2QEX - chains 0 and A of the 31 polymer chains in the assembly; structure by X-ray diffraction, 2.90 A resolution.

[Chain 0]
Molecule: 23S ribosomal RNA
From: Haloarcula marismortui
Sequence (2772 nucleotides; row label = number of the first residue in the row; note: 151 numbers in that range are skipped by the numbering (no residue carries them; nothing is unmodelled there)):
     1 GUUGGCUACU AUGCCAGCUG GUGGAUUGCU CGGCUCAGGC GCUGAUGAAG GACGUGCCAA
    61 GCUGCGAUAA GCCAUGGGGA GCCGCACGGA GGCGAAGAAC CAUGGAUUUC CGAAUGAGAA
   121 UCUCU
   128 AACAAUUGCU UCGCGCAAUG AGGAACCCCG AGAACUGAAA CAUCUCAGUA UCGGGAGGAA
   188 CAGAAAACGC AAUGUGAUGU CGUUAGUAAC CGCGAGUGAA CGCGAUACAG CCCAAACCGA
   248 AGCCCUCACG GGCAAUGUGG UGUCAGGGCU ACCUCUCAUC AGCCGACCGU CUCGACGAAG
   308 UCUCUUGGAA CAGAGCGUGA UACAGGGUGA CAACCCCGUA CUCGAGACCA GUACGACGUG
   368 CGGUAGUGCC AGAGUAGCGG GGGUUGGAUA UCCCUCGCGA AUAACGCAGG CAUCGACUGC
   428 GAAGGCUAAA CACAACCUGA GACCGAUAGU GAACAAGUAG UGUGAACGAA CGCUGCAAAG
   488 UACCCUCAGA AGGGAGGCGA AAUAGAGCAU GAAAUCAGUU GGCGAUCGAG CGACAGGGCA
   548 UACAAGGUCC CUCGACGAAU GACCGACGCG CGAGCGUCCA GUAAGACUCA CGGGAAGCCG
   608 AUGUUCUGUC GUACGUUUUG AAAAACGAGC CAGGGAGUGU GUCUGCAUGG CAAGUCUAAC
   668 CGGAGUAUCC GGGGAGGCAC AGGGAAACCG ACAUGGCCGC AGGGCUU
   716 GCCCGAGGGC CGCCGUCUUC AAGGGCGGGG AGCCAUGUGG ACACGACCCG AAUCCGGACG
   776 AUCUACGCAU GGACAAGAUG AAGCGUGCCG AAAGGCACGU GGAAGUCUGU UAGAGUUGGU
   836 GUCCUACAAU ACCCUCUCGU GAUCUAUGUG UAGGGGUGAA AGGCCCAUCG AGUCCGGCAA
   896 CAGCUGGUUC CAAUCGAAAC AUGUCGAAGC AUGACCUCCG CCGAGGUAGU CUGUGAGGUA
   956 GAGCGACCGA UUGGU
   999 CCUGUCAAAC UCCAAACUUA CAGACGCCGU UUGACGCGGG GAUUCCGGUG CGCGGGGUAA
  1059 GCCUGUGUAC CAGGAGGGGA ACAACCCAGA GAUAGGUUAA GGUCCCCAAG UGUGGAUUAA
  1119 GUGUAAUCCU CUGAAGGUGG UCUCGAGCCC UAGACAGCCG GGAGGUGAGC UUAGAAGCAG
  1179 CUACCCUCUA AGAAAAGCGU AACAGCUUAC CGGCCGAGGU UUGAGGCGCC CAAAAUGAUC
  1239 GGGACUCAAA UCCACCACCG AGACCUGUCC GUACCACUCA UACUGGUAAU CGAGUAGAUU
  1299 GGCGCUCUAA UUGGAUGGAA GUAGGGGUGA AAACUCCUAU GGACCGAUUA GUGACGAAAA
  1359 UCCUGGCCAU AGUAGCAGCG AUAGUCGGGU GAGAACCCCG ACGGCCUAAU GGAUAAGGGU
  1419 UCCUCAGCAC UGCUGAUCAG CUGAGGGUUA GCCGGUCCUA AGUCAUACCG CAACUCGACU
  1479 AUGACGAAAU GGGAAACGGG UUAAUAUUCC CGUGCCACUA UGCAGUGAAA GUUGACGCCC
  1539 UGGGGUCGAU CACGCUGGGC A
  1561 UCGCCCAGUC GAACCGUCCA ACUCCGUGGA AGCCGUAAUG GCAGGAAGCG GACGAACGGC
  1621 GGCAUAGGGA AACGUGAUUC AACCUGGGGC CCAUGAAAAG ACGAGCAUAG UGUCCGUACC
  1681 GAGAACCGAC ACAGGUGUCC AUGGCGGCGA AAGCCAAGGC CUGUCGGGAG CAACCAACGU
  1741 UAGGGAAUUC GGCAAGUUAG UCCCGUACCU UCGGAAGAAG GGAUGCCUGC UCCGGAACGG
  1801 AGCAGGUCGC AGUGACUCGG AAGCUCGGAC UGUCUAGUAA CAACAUAGGU GACCGCAAAU
  1861 CCGCAAGGAC UCGUACGGUC ACUGAAUCCU GCCCAGUGCA GGUAUCUGAA CACCUCGUAC
  1921 AAGAGGACGA AGGACCUGUC AACGGCGGGG G
  1964 UCUUAAGGUA GCGUAGUACC UUGCCGCAUC AGUAGCGGCU UGCAUGAAUG GAUUAACCAG
  2024 AGCUUCACUG UCCCAACGUU GGGCCCGGUG AACUGUACAU UCCAGUGCGG AGUCUGGAGA
  2084 CACCCAGGGG GAAGCGAAGA CCCUAUGGAG CUUUACUGCA GGCUGUCGCU GAG
  2237 GACUCUCACU CCGGGAGGAG GACACCGAUA GCCGGGCAGU UUGACUGGGG CGGUACGCGC
  2297 UCGAAAAGAU AUCGAGCGCG CCCUAUGGCU AUCUCAGCCG GG
  2344 GACCCGGCGA AGAGUGCAAG AGCAAAAGAU AGCUUGACAG UGUUCUUCCC AACGAGGAAC
  2404 GCUGACGCGA AAGCGUGGUC UAGCGAACCA AUUAGCCUGC UUGAUGCGGG CAAUUGAUGA
  2464 CAGAAAAGCU ACCCUAGGGA UAACAGAGUC GUCACUCGCA AGAGCACAUA UCGACCGAGU
  2524 GGCUUGCUAC CUCGAUGUCG GUUCCCUCCA UCCUGCCCGU GCAGAAGCGG GCAAGGGUGA
  2584 GGUUGUUCGC CUAUUAAAGG AGGUCGUGAG CUGGGUUUAG ACCGUCGUGA GACAGGUCGG
  2644 CUGCUAUCUA CUGGGUGUGU A
  2667 GGUGUCUGAC AAGAACGACC GUAUAGUACG AGAGGAACUA CGGUUGGUGG CCACUGGUGU
  2727 ACCGGUUGUU CGAGAGAGCA CGUGCCGGGU AGCCACGCCA CACGGGGUAA GAGCUGAACG
  2787 CAUCUAAGCU CGAAACCCAC UUGGAAAAGA GACACCGCCG AGGUCCCGCG UACAAGACGC
  2847 GGUCGAUAGA CUCGGGGUGU GCGCGUCGAG GUAACGAGAC GUUAAGCCCA CGAGCACUAA
  2907 CAGACCAAAG CCAUCAU
Unresolved in the structure: 1-9, 2915-2923
Modified / non-standard residues: 1MA (6-hydro-1-methyladenosine-5'-monophosphate) at position 628, OMU (o2'-methyluridine 5'-monophosphate) at position 2587, OMG (o2'-methylguanosine-5'-monophosphate) at position 2588, UR3 (3-methyluridine-5'-monophoshate) at position 2619, PSU (pseudouridine-5'-monophosphate) at position 2621

[Chain A]
Molecule: 50S ribosomal protein L2P
From: Haloarcula marismortui
UniProtKB: P20276 (RL2_HALMA); residues 0-239 here correspond to UniProt positions 1-240 (UniProt number = residue number + 1)
Chain sequence (240 residues; each row starts with the number of its first residue; numbering starts at 0):
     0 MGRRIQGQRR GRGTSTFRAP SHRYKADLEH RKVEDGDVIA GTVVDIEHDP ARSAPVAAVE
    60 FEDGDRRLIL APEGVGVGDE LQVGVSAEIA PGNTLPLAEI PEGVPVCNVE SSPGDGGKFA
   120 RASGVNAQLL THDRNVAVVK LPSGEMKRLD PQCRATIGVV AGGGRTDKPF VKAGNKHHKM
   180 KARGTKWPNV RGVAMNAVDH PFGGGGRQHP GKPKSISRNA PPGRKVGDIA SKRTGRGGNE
Unresolved in the structure: 0, 238-239

[How chain 0 and chain A interact]
Contacting residue pairs (249):
  C781(0) / Thr-15(A)  hydrogen bond to the sugar
  G782(0) / Ser-14(A)  hydrogen bond to the sugar
  G782(0) / Thr-15(A)  sugar contact
  C783(0) / Ser-14(A)  sugar contact
  C783(0) / His-21(A)  hydrogen bond to the phosphate
  C783(0) / Arg-22(A)  hydrogen bond to the phosphate
  C783(0) / Lys-180(A)  phosphate contact
  A784(0) / His-21(A)  salt bridge to the phosphate
  A784(0) / Arg-22(A)  salt bridge to the phosphate
  G820(0) / Lys-171(A)  salt bridge to the phosphate
  G820(0) / Ala-172(A)  hydrogen bond to the base
  G820(0) / Gly-173(A)  hydrogen bond to the base
  A857(0) / Ala-172(A)  base contact
  A857(0) / Gly-173(A)  phosphate contact
  A857(0) / His-176(A)  sugar contact
  A857(0) / His-177(A)  salt bridge to the phosphate
  A857(0) / Trp-186(A)  base contact
  U866(0) / Arg-11(A)  hydrogen bond to the sugar
  U866(0) / Thr-13(A)  sugar contact
  A867(0) / Arg-11(A)  salt bridge to the phosphate
  G870(0) / Arg-3(A)  salt bridge to the phosphate
  G871(0) / Arg-2(A)  hydrogen bond to the base
  G871(0) / Arg-3(A)  salt bridge to the phosphate
  G871(0) / Arg-8(A)  salt bridge to the phosphate
  G871(0) / Arg-11(A)  hydrogen bond to the phosphate
  U872(0) / Arg-2(A)  hydrogen bond to the base
  U872(0) / Arg-8(A)  hydrogen bond to the base
  U872(0) / Thr-13(A)  hydrogen bond to the phosphate
  U872(0) / Phe-16(A)  phosphate contact
  G873(0) / Arg-2(A)  base contact
  G873(0) / Arg-8(A)  hydrogen bond to the base
  G873(0) / Thr-15(A)  phosphate contact
  G873(0) / Lys-185(A)  salt bridge to the phosphate
  G873(0) / Asp-198(A)  hydrogen bond to the base
  A874(0) / Lys-185(A)  salt bridge to the phosphate
  A874(0) / Pro-187(A)  sugar contact
  A874(0) / Val-189(A)  sugar contact
  A875(0) / Val-189(A)  sugar contact
  A875(0) / Ala-193(A)  hydrogen bond to the sugar
  A875(0) / Met-194(A)  base contact
  A875(0) / Asp-198(A)  base contact
  G877(0) / Asn-195(A)  hydrogen bond to the sugar
  G877(0) / Val-197(A)  base contact
  G878(0) / Arg-2(A)  hydrogen bond to the base
  C879(0) / Arg-2(A)  base contact
  A886(0) / Gly-1(A)  hydrogen bond to the base
  A886(0) / Arg-2(A)  base contact
  G1460(0) / Arg-17(A)  salt bridge to the phosphate
  C1652(0) / Ser-52(A)  hydrogen bond to the phosphate
  C1652(0) / Arg-164(A)  hydrogen bond to the base
  C1652(0) / Lys-167(A)  salt bridge to the phosphate
  C1652(0) / Phe-169(A)  stacking on the base
  C1652(0) / Lys-178(A)  hydrogen bond to the base
  A1653(0) / His-47(A)  salt bridge to the phosphate
  A1653(0) / Ser-52(A)  hydrogen bond to the phosphate
  A1653(0) / His-177(A)  stacking on the base
  U1654(0) / Lys-24(A)  sugar contact
  U1654(0) / His-47(A)  stacking on the base
  U1654(0) / Pro-49(A)  phosphate contact
  C1844(0) / Val-189(A)  phosphate contact
  C1844(0) / Arg-190(A)  salt bridge to the phosphate
  C1844(0) / Ala-193(A)  sugar contact
  C1844(0) / Gln-207(A)  hydrogen bond to the phosphate
  A1845(0) / Pro-187(A)  phosphate contact
  A1845(0) / Asn-188(A)  phosphate contact
  A1845(0) / Val-189(A)  phosphate contact
  A1845(0) / Arg-190(A)  salt bridge to the phosphate
  U1846(0) / Ala-172(A)  sugar contact
  U1846(0) / Trp-186(A)  sugar contact
  U1846(0) / Pro-187(A)  phosphate contact
  U1846(0) / Asn-188(A)  hydrogen bond to the phosphate
  A1847(0) / Phe-169(A)  phosphate contact
  A1847(0) / Val-170(A)  hydrogen bond to the sugar
  A1847(0) / Lys-175(A)  salt bridge to the phosphate
  A1847(0) / Trp-186(A)  hydrogen bond to the phosphate
  G1848(0) / Pro-168(A)  phosphate contact
  G1848(0) / Phe-169(A)  hydrogen bond to the phosphate
  U1850(0) / Arg-235(A)  hydrogen bond to the phosphate
  G1851(0) / Asp-227(A)  hydrogen bond to the base
  G1851(0) / Thr-233(A)  sugar contact
  G1851(0) / Gly-234(A)  sugar contact
  G1851(0) / Arg-235(A)  salt bridge to the phosphate
  A1852(0) / Asp-227(A)  sugar contact
  A1852(0) / Ile-228(A)  hydrogen bond to the sugar
  A1852(0) / Ser-230(A)  phosphate contact
  A1852(0) / Lys-231(A)  phosphate contact
  A1852(0) / Arg-232(A)  sugar contact
  C1853(0) / Arg-217(A)  hydrogen bond to the sugar
  C1853(0) / Ile-228(A)  sugar contact
  C1853(0) / Ala-229(A)  sugar contact
  C1853(0) / Ser-230(A)  phosphate contact
  C1853(0) / Lys-231(A)  salt bridge to the phosphate
  C1854(0) / Lys-231(A)  salt bridge to the phosphate
  G1855(0) / Phe-118(A)  base contact
  G1855(0) / Leu-140(A)  base contact
  G1855(0) / Pro-141(A)  base contact
  G1855(0) / Ser-142(A)  hydrogen bond to the base
  G1855(0) / Glu-144(A)  hydrogen bond to the sugar
  G1855(0) / Lys-146(A)  hydrogen bond to the phosphate
  C1856(0) / Lys-146(A)  salt bridge to the phosphate
  A1857(0) / Ser-110(A)  hydrogen bond to the phosphate
  A1857(0) / Lys-117(A)  phosphate contact
  A1859(0) / Arg-217(A)  phosphate contact
  U1860(0) / Arg-9(A)  hydrogen bond to the base
  U1860(0) / Arg-217(A)  salt bridge to the phosphate
  U1860(0) / Lys-224(A)  salt bridge to the phosphate
  C1861(0) / Gly-6(A)  hydrogen bond to the sugar
  C1861(0) / Gln-7(A)  sugar contact
  C1861(0) / Gly-10(A)  hydrogen bond to the sugar
  C1861(0) / Pro-221(A)  phosphate contact
  C1861(0) / Lys-224(A)  salt bridge to the phosphate
  C1862(0) / Arg-3(A)  hydrogen bond to the phosphate
  C1862(0) / Gln-7(A)  hydrogen bond to the phosphate
  C1862(0) / Gly-10(A)  sugar contact
  C1862(0) / Arg-11(A)  sugar contact
  C1862(0) / Pro-221(A)  phosphate contact
  G1863(0) / Arg-3(A)  salt bridge to the phosphate
  G1868(0) / Gly-10(A)  hydrogen bond to the base
  A1869(0) / Arg-9(A)  base contact
  A1869(0) / Gly-10(A)  sugar contact
  A1869(0) / Gly-12(A)  sugar contact
  A1869(0) / Phe-16(A)  sugar contact
  A1869(0) / Arg-17(A)  phosphate contact
  C1870(0) / Phe-16(A)  sugar contact
  C1870(0) / Arg-17(A)  phosphate contact
  C1870(0) / Ala-18(A)  hydrogen bond to the phosphate
  C1870(0) / Gly-183(A)  phosphate contact
  U1871(0) / Ala-18(A)  phosphate contact
  U1871(0) / Gly-183(A)  hydrogen bond to the phosphate
  C1872(0) / Ser-20(A)  hydrogen bond to the phosphate
  C1872(0) / Tyr-23(A)  base contact
  C1872(0) / Lys-24(A)  base contact
  C1872(0) / Ala-25(A)  hydrogen bond to the sugar
  C1872(0) / Asp-26(A)  hydrogen bond to the base
  G1873(0) / Asp-26(A)  phosphate contact
  G1873(0) / Ala-50(A)  sugar contact
  G1873(0) / Arg-51(A)  phosphate contact
  G1873(0) / Arg-120(A)  salt bridge to the phosphate
  U1874(0) / Arg-51(A)  salt bridge to the phosphate
  U1874(0) / Lys-117(A)  hydrogen bond to the sugar
  U1874(0) / Phe-118(A)  sugar contact
  U1874(0) / Ala-119(A)  hydrogen bond to the sugar
  U1874(0) / Arg-120(A)  salt bridge to the phosphate
  U1874(0) / Ala-121(A)  phosphate contact
  A1875(0) / Ala-119(A)  hydrogen bond to the phosphate
  A1875(0) / Arg-120(A)  hydrogen bond to the phosphate
  A1875(0) / Ala-121(A)  hydrogen bond to the phosphate
  A1875(0) / Val-124(A)  phosphate contact
  A1875(0) / Pro-141(A)  sugar contact
  A1875(0) / Ser-142(A)  hydrogen bond to the sugar
  C1876(0) / Ala-121(A)  sugar contact
  C1876(0) / Ser-122(A)  hydrogen bond to the sugar
  C1876(0) / Gly-123(A)  hydrogen bond to the base
  C1876(0) / Val-124(A)  phosphate contact
  C1876(0) / Pro-141(A)  phosphate contact
  C1876(0) / Gly-162(A)  base contact
  C1876(0) / Gly-163(A)  hydrogen bond to the base
  C1876(0) / Arg-164(A)  hydrogen bond to the phosphate
  C1876(0) / Thr-165(A)  hydrogen bond to the sugar
  G1877(0) / Arg-164(A)  salt bridge to the phosphate
  G1878(0) / Arg-182(A)  salt bridge to the phosphate
  U1879(0) / Arg-9(A)  hydrogen bond to the phosphate
  U1879(0) / Gly-183(A)  phosphate contact
  U1879(0) / Thr-184(A)  hydrogen bond to the phosphate
  C1880(0) / Gly-6(A)  phosphate contact
  C1880(0) / Arg-9(A)  salt bridge to the phosphate
  C1880(0) / Val-225(A)  sugar contact
  C1880(0) / Gly-226(A)  hydrogen bond to the sugar
  A1881(0) / His-199(A)  salt bridge to the phosphate
  A1881(0) / Phe-201(A)  phosphate contact
  A1881(0) / Lys-213(A)  sugar contact
  A1881(0) / Val-225(A)  phosphate contact
  A1881(0) / Gly-226(A)  sugar contact
  C1882(0) / Arg-190(A)  phosphate contact
  C1882(0) / Gly-191(A)  hydrogen bond to the phosphate
  C1882(0) / Val-192(A)  hydrogen bond to the phosphate
  C1882(0) / Phe-201(A)  phosphate contact
  U1883(0) / Arg-190(A)  salt bridge to the phosphate
  G1884(0) / Arg-190(A)  base contact
  G1898(0) / Pro-212(A)  sugar contact
  G1898(0) / Ser-214(A)  hydrogen bond to the sugar
  C1899(0) / Ser-214(A)  sugar contact
  C1899(0) / Ile-215(A)  sugar contact
  C1899(0) / Ser-216(A)  sugar contact
  C1899(0) / Ala-229(A)  sugar contact
  C1899(0) / Ser-230(A)  hydrogen bond to the sugar
  A1900(0) / Ser-216(A)  phosphate contact
  A1900(0) / Arg-217(A)  hydrogen bond to the phosphate
  A1900(0) / Ala-229(A)  sugar contact
  A1900(0) / Ser-230(A)  sugar contact
  A1900(0) / Lys-231(A)  sugar contact
  G1938(0) / Lys-231(A)  hydrogen bond to the base
  U1939(0) / Arg-232(A)  phosphate contact
  U1939(0) / Thr-233(A)  hydrogen bond to the sugar
  U1939(0) / Gly-236(A)  phosphate contact
  U1939(0) / Gly-237(A)  phosphate contact
  C1940(0) / Thr-233(A)  sugar contact
  C1940(0) / Gly-234(A)  phosphate contact
  C1940(0) / Gly-236(A)  hydrogen bond to the phosphate
  A1941(0) / Gly-234(A)  sugar contact
  A1941(0) / Arg-235(A)  base contact
  A1941(0) / Gly-236(A)  phosphate contact
  A1942(0) / Pro-212(A)  base contact
  A1942(0) / Lys-213(A)  salt bridge to the phosphate
  A1942(0) / Asp-227(A)  sugar contact
  A1942(0) / Thr-233(A)  hydrogen bond to the sugar
  A1942(0) / Gly-234(A)  hydrogen bond to the phosphate
  C1943(0) / Pro-209(A)  sugar contact
  C1943(0) / Gly-210(A)  hydrogen bond to the sugar
  C1943(0) / Lys-211(A)  sugar contact
  C1943(0) / Pro-212(A)  sugar contact
  G1944(0) / His-208(A)  salt bridge to the phosphate
  G1944(0) / Pro-209(A)  phosphate contact
  U2012(0) / Gln-207(A)  hydrogen bond to the sugar
  C2114(0) / Gly-1(A)  hydrogen bond to the phosphate
  C2114(0) / Val-197(A)  phosphate contact
  U2115(0) / Ala-196(A)  phosphate contact
  U2116(0) / Lys-211(A)  salt bridge to the phosphate
  A2123(0) / Pro-220(A)  base contact
  G2124(0) / Asn-218(A)  hydrogen bond to the base
  G2124(0) / Pro-221(A)  sugar contact
  G2125(0) / Asn-218(A)  hydrogen bond to the sugar
  C2126(0) / Asn-218(A)  sugar contact
  C2248(0) / Ser-111(A)  hydrogen bond to the sugar
  C2248(0) / Pro-112(A)  hydrogen bond to the sugar
  G2249(0) / Gly-113(A)  sugar contact
  G2250(0) / Lys-31(A)  salt bridge to the phosphate
  G2250(0) / Glu-33(A)  base contact
  G2254(0) / Asp-149(A)  sugar contact
  A2255(0) / Asp-149(A)  sugar contact
  G2270(0) / Arg-223(A)  hydrogen bond to the phosphate
  G2271(0) / Arg-223(A)  salt bridge to the phosphate
  G2272(0) / Pro-220(A)  base contact
  G2272(0) / Gly-222(A)  sugar contact
  G2272(0) / Arg-223(A)  salt bridge to the phosphate
  C2273(0) / Gly-1(A)  hydrogen bond to the phosphate
  C2625(0) / Gly-205(A)  phosphate contact
  C2625(0) / Gln-207(A)  phosphate contact
  C2626(0) / Arg-206(A)  phosphate contact
  C2629(0) / Arg-206(A)  base contact
  G2630(0) / Arg-206(A)  hydrogen bond to the base
  G2630(0) / His-208(A)  base contact
  G2632(0) / His-208(A)  phosphate contact
  G2632(0) / Gly-210(A)  sugar contact
  A2633(0) / Gly-203(A)  phosphate contact
  A2633(0) / Gly-204(A)  hydrogen bond to the phosphate
  G2634(0) / Gly-203(A)  phosphate contact
  G2634(0) / Gly-204(A)  hydrogen bond to the phosphate
  G2634(0) / Gly-205(A)  hydrogen bond to the base
Other interface residues (no listed pair), chain 0 (100 interface residues in all): U858, G865, A876, A1459, C1651, G1655, U1831, A1843, U2117
Other interface residues (no listed pair), chain A (123 interface residues in all): Gln-5, Leu-27, Asp-114, Ala-181, Pro-200, Gly-202

[Summary]
100 residues of chain 0 face 123 of chain A across their interface; the contacts include 83 hydrogen bonds, 38
salt bridges and 3 aromatic stacking contacts. Polar pairs include G820(0)/Ala-172(A), G820(0)/Gly-173(A) and
G871(0)/Arg-2(A).
Here chain 0 is 23S ribosomal RNA and chain A is 50S ribosomal protein L2P, both from Haloarcula marismortui.
Entry 2QEX (Negamycin Binds to the Wall of the Nascent Chain Exit Tunnel of the 50S Ribosomal Subunit) was
determined by X-ray diffraction.
